Entry 1OW8 (X-ray diffraction, 2.85 A resolution); this record covers chains A and B of the 5 polymer chains in the assembly.

== Chain A (and B) ==
Molecule: Focal adhesion kinase 1
From: Homo sapiens
Notes: EC 2.7.1.112; fragment: Focal Adhesion Targeting; chain B of this document is another copy of the same molecule, construct and numbering; everything in this record applies to it too
UniProtKB: Q05397 (FAK1_HUMAN); residues 892-1052 here = UniProt positions 892-1052
Sequence (161 residues; row label = number of the first residue in the row):
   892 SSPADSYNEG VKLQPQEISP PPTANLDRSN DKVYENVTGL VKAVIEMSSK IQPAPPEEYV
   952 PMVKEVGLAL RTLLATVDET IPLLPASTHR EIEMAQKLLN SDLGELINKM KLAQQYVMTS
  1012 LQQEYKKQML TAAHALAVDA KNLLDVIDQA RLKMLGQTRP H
Unresolved in the structure: 892-915, 1050-1052 (chain B: 892-906, 1048-1052)
UniProt features mapped onto this chain:
  - modified residue: Ser-910 (Phosphoserine), Thr-914 (Phosphothreonine), Tyr-925 (Phosphotyrosine)
  - natural variant: Lys-1044 (K1044E: In a metastatic melanoma sample)
  - mutagenesis: Val-928 (V928G: Loss of interaction with TGFB1I1), Leu-1034 (L1034S: Loss of interaction with TGFB1I1)
From the paper describing this entry:
  - post-translational modification sites: Tyr-925 (citing earlier work)

== How chain A and chain B interact ==
Residue-residue contacts - 22 pairs, chain A then chain B:
  Asn-916(A) with Leu-1046(B); Gly-1047(B)
  Leu-917(A) with Met-1045(B); Leu-1046(B), hydrophobic
  Asp-918(A) with Met-1045(B), hydrogen bond (backbone-backbone)
  Leu-974(A) with Glu-970(B); Pro-973(B), hydrophobic; Leu-974(B)
  Leu-1043(A) with Leu-1046(B), hydrophobic
  Lys-1044(A) with Asn-921(B)
  Met-1045(A) with Asn-921(B); Leu-974(B), hydrophobic
  Leu-1046(A) with Leu-917(B); Leu-974(B); Arg-1042(B); Met-1045(B), hydrophobic; Leu-1046(B), hydrophobic
  Gly-1047(A) with Leu-917(B); Asp-918(B), hydrogen bond (backbone-backbone)
  Gln-1048(A) with Asp-918(B); Leu-1046(B)
  Thr-1049(A) with Asp-918(B)
Interface residues without a listed pair, chain A (12 interface residues in all): Asn-921
Interface residues without a listed pair, chain B (14 interface residues in all): Asn-916, Leu-975, Ala-977, Lys-1044

== Summary ==
12 residues of chain A and 14 residues of chain B are in contact, with 2 hydrogen bonds. The backbones
hydrogen-bond at Asp-918(A)/Met-1045(B) and Gly-1047(A)/Asp-918(B). UniProt lists 2 mutagenesis sites on chain
A. From the paper: a modification site at Tyr-925(A).
Both chains are Focal adhesion kinase 1 (Homo sapiens). Entry 1OW8 (Paxillin LD2 motif bound to the Focal
Adhesion Targeting (FAT) domain of the Focal Adhesion Kinase) was determined by X-ray diffraction, deposited
together with 1OW6 and 1OW7.
